PDB entry 9FUO | X-ray diffraction, 1.81 A resolution | chain A

# Chain A
Name: Chain A
From: synthetic construct
Sequence (242 residues; numbered 1 to 242; the number before each row is that of its first residue):
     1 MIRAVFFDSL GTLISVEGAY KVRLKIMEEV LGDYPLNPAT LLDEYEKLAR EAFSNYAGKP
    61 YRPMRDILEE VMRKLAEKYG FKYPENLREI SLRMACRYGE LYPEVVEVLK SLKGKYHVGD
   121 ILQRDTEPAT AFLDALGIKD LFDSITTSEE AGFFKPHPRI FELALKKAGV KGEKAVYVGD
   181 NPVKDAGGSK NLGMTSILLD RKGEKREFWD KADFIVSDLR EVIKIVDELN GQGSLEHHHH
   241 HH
Not modelled in the structure: 232-242
Reported in the primary citation:
  - contacts within the chain: Arg-65/Asp-125 (salt bridge)
  - conformationally variable residues: Arg-65
  - mutagenesis - M64A (5.4-fold), R65A (10-fold), R88A (24-fold), R124A (180-fold), D125A (22-fold), D125N (68-fold): decreased catalytic activity
  - catalytic residues: Asp-125

# Overview
The paper reports the catalytic residue Asp-125; M64A, R65A and R88A, among others, reduce catalytic activity;
6 substitutions were tested in all.
Chain A is Chain A (synthetic construct); the structure, Crystal structure of SNAr1.3 (K39A), was determined
by X-ray diffraction together with 9FUG and 9FUL from the same study.
